Entry 5JTN (solution NMR); this record covers chains B and E of the 6 polymer chains in the assembly.

# Chain B
Molecule: Protein-export protein SecB
Organism: Escherichia coli O157:H7
UniProtKB: P0AG88 (SECB_ECO57); residue numbers follow UniProt; this construct covers 1-155
Amino-acid sequence (155 residues; row label = number of the first residue in the row):
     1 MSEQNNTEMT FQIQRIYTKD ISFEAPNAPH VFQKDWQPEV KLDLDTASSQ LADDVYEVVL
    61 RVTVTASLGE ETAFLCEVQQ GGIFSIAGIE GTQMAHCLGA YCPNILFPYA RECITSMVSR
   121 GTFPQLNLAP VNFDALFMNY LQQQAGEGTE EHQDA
Reported in the primary citation:
  - mutagenesis - V40A/L42A/L44A (40-fold): decreased binding to Alkaline phosphatase (chain E)

# Chain E
Molecule: Alkaline phosphatase
Organism: Escherichia coli (strain K12)
Notes: EC 3.1.3.1
UniProtKB: P00634 (PPB_ECOLI); residues 91-145 here = UniProt positions 91-145
Amino-acid sequence (55 residues; row label = number of the first residue in the row):
    91 GGFFKGIDAL PLTGQYTHYA LNKKTGKPDY VTDSAASATA WSTGVKTYNG ALGVD
UniProt features mapped onto this chain:
  - active site: S124 (Phosphoserine intermediate)

# How chain B and chain E interact
Pairs across the interface - 8 pairs, chain B then chain E:
  Q12(B) with T122(E); A125(E); A126(E)
  I13(B) with A125(E); A126(E)
  Q14(B) with A125(E); S127(E)
  R15(B) with A128(E)
Also at the interface, not in a pair above, chain B (5 interface residues in all): T7
Also at the interface, not in a pair above, chain E (7 interface residues in all): Y120, A130

# Overview
5 residues of chain B and 7 residues of chain E are in contact. Curated annotation (UniProt) lists active-site
residue S124(E) on chain E. The paper reports that V40A/L42A/L44A of chain B reduce binding to Alkaline
phosphatase (chain E).
Chain B is Protein-export protein SecB (Escherichia coli O157:H7) and chain E is Alkaline phosphatase
(Escherichia coli (strain K12)); the structure, The structure of chaperone SecB in complex with unstructured
proPhoA binding site c, was determined by solution NMR, deposited together with 5JTL, 5JTM, 5JTO, 5JTP, 5JTQ
and 5JTR.
